Entry 7BR7 (electron microscopy, 4.30 A resolution (low resolution: residue-level contacts below are approximate; hydrogen-bond / salt-bridge calls are withheld)); this record covers chains 2 and W of the 21 polymer chains in the assembly.

# Chain 2
Protein: Small capsomere-interacting protein
Organism: Epstein-Barr virus (strain B95-8)
UniProt: P14348 (SCP_EBVB9); numbering as in UniProt (aligned over 1-176)
Amino-acid sequence (176 residues; each row starts with the number of its first residue):
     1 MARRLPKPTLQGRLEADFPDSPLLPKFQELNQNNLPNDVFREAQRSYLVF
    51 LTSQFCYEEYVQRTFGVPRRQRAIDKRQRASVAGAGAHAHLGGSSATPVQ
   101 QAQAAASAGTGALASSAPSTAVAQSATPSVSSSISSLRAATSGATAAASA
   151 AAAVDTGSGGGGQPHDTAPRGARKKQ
Not modelled in the structure: 1, 76-176

# Chain W
Protein: Major capsid protein
Organism: Epstein-Barr virus (strain B95-8)
UniProt: P03226 (MCP_EBVB9); residues 1-1381 here = UniProt positions 1-1381
Amino-acid sequence (1381 residues; row label = number of the first residue in the row):
     1 MASNEGVENRPFPYLTVDADLLSNLRQSAAEGLFHSFDLLVGKDAREAGI
    51 KFEVLLGVYTNAIQYVRFLETALAVSCVNTEFKDLSRMTDGKIQFRISVP
   101 TIAHGDGRRPSKQRTFIVVKNCHKHHISTEMELSMLDLEILHSIPETPVE
   151 YAEYVGAVKTVASALQFGVDALERGLINTVLSVKLRHAPPMFILQTLADP
   201 TFTERGFSKTVKSDLIAMFKRHLLEHSFFLDRAENMGSGFSQYVRSRLSE
   251 MVAAVSGESVLKGVSTYTTAKGGEPVGGVFIVTDNVLRQLLTFLGEEADN
   301 QIMGPSSYASFVVRGENLVTAVSYGRVMRTFEHFMARIVDSPEKAGSTKS
   351 DLPAVAAGVEDQPRVPISAAVIKLGNHAVAVESLQKMYNDTQSPYPLNRR
   401 MQYSYYFPVGLFMPNPKYTTSAAIKMLDNPTQQLPVEAWIVNKNNLLLAF
   451 NLQNALKVLCHPRLHTPAHTLNSLNAAPAPRDRRETYSLQHRRPNHMNVL
   501 VIVDEFYDNKYAAPVTDIALKCGLPTEDFLHPSNYDLLRLELHPLYDIYI
   551 GRDAGERARHRAVHRLMVGNLPTPLAPAAFQEARGQQFETATSLAHVVDQ
   601 AVIETVQDTAYDTAYPAFFYVVEAMIHGFEEKFVMNVPLVSLCINTYWER
   651 SGRLAFVNSFSMIKFICRHLGNNAISKEAYSMYRKIYGELIALEQALMRL
   701 AGSDVVGDESVGQYVCALLDPNLLPPVAYTDIFTHLLTVSDRAPQIIIGN
   751 EVYADTLAAPQFIERVGNMDEMAAQFVALYGYRVNGDHDHDFRLHLGPYV
   801 DEGHADVLEKIFYYVFLPTCTNAHMCGLGVDFQHVAQTLAYNGPAFSHHF
   851 TRDEDILDNLENGTLRDLLEISDLRPTVGMIRDLSASFMTCPTFTRAVRV
   901 SVDNDVTQQLAPNPADKRTEQTVLVNGLVAFAFSERTRAVTQCLFHAIPF
   951 HMFYGDPRVAATMHQDVATFVMRNPQQRAVEAFNRPEQLFAEYREWHRSP
  1001 MGKYAAECLPSLVSISGMTAMHIKMSPMAYIAQAKLKIHPGVAMTVVRTD
  1051 EILSENILFSSRASTSMFIGTPNVSRREARVDAVTFEVHHEMASIDTGLS
  1101 YSSTMTPARVAAITTDMGIHTQDFFSVFPAEAFGNQQVNDYIKAKVGAQR
  1151 NGTLLRDPRTYLAGMTNVNGAPGLCHGQQATCEIIVTPVTADVAYFQKSN
  1201 SPRGRAACVVSCENYNQEVAEGLIYDHSRPDAAYEYRSTVNPWASQLGSL
  1251 GDIMYNSSYRQTAVPGLYSPCRAFFNKEELLRNNRGLYNMVNEYSQRLGG
  1301 HPATSNTEVQFVVIAGTDVFLEQPCSFLQEAFPALSASSRALIDEFMSVK
  1351 QTHAPIHYGHYIIEEVAPVRRILKFGNKVVF
Not modelled in the structure: 1-4, 105-112, 338-344, 786-787, 1150-1178

# Chain 2 / chain W interface
Contacting residue pairs (80):
  Ala-2(2) / Val-501(W)
  Ala-2(2) / Asp-789(W)
  Arg-3(2) / Asn-498(W)
  Arg-3(2) / Val-501(W)
  Arg-4(2) / Leu-500(W)
  Arg-4(2) / Asp-831(W)
  Arg-4(2) / Gln-833(W)
  Arg-4(2) / His-834(W)
  Arg-4(2) / Phe-894(W)
  Leu-5(2) / Leu-500(W)
  Leu-5(2) / Asp-831(W)
  Leu-5(2) / His-834(W)
  Leu-5(2) / Cys-943(W)
  Leu-5(2) / Leu-944(W)
  Leu-5(2) / Phe-945(W)
  Leu-5(2) / His-946(W)
  Pro-6(2) / His-834(W)
  Pro-6(2) / Gln-942(W)
  Pro-6(2) / Cys-943(W)
  Lys-7(2) / His-834(W)
  Lys-7(2) / Gln-837(W)
  Lys-7(2) / Cys-943(W)
  Pro-8(2) / His-834(W)
  Pro-8(2) / Thr-838(W)
  Pro-8(2) / Thr-864(W)
  Pro-8(2) / Cys-943(W)
  Thr-9(2) / Gly-863(W)
  Thr-9(2) / Thr-864(W)
  Leu-10(2) / Gln-837(W)
  Leu-10(2) / Thr-838(W)
  Leu-10(2) / Tyr-841(W)
  Leu-10(2) / Thr-864(W)
  Gln-11(2) / Glu-861(W)
  Gln-11(2) / Asn-862(W)
  Leu-14(2) / Asn-842(W)
  Leu-14(2) / Phe-846(W)
  Phe-18(2) / Ser-847(W)
  Phe-18(2) / Phe-850(W)
  Asp-20(2) / His-849(W)
  Ser-21(2) / Phe-846(W)
  Ser-21(2) / Ser-847(W)
  Ala-43(2) / Tyr-780(W)
  Gln-44(2) / Tyr-841(W)
  Arg-45(2) / Gln-837(W)
  Arg-45(2) / Tyr-841(W)
  Ser-46(2) / Tyr-780(W)
  Ser-46(2) / Gln-837(W)
  Tyr-47(2) / Tyr-780(W)
  Leu-48(2) / Tyr-841(W)
  Leu-48(2) / Phe-846(W)
  Val-49(2) / Gln-837(W)
  Val-49(2) / Ala-840(W)
  Val-49(2) / Tyr-841(W)
  Val-49(2) / Phe-888(W)
  Phe-50(2) / Phe-776(W)
  Phe-50(2) / Val-777(W)
  Phe-50(2) / Tyr-780(W)
  Phe-50(2) / Met-889(W)
  Thr-52(2) / Ala-840(W)
  Ser-53(2) / Ser-885(W)
  Ser-53(2) / Ala-886(W)
  Ser-53(2) / Phe-888(W)
  Ser-53(2) / Met-889(W)
  Gln-54(2) / Phe-776(W)
  Gln-54(2) / Met-889(W)
  Phe-55(2) / His-848(W)
  Cys-56(2) / His-848(W)
  Cys-56(2) / Arg-882(W)
  Cys-56(2) / Ala-886(W)
  Tyr-57(2) / Met-769(W)
  Tyr-57(2) / Asp-770(W)
  Tyr-57(2) / Phe-776(W)
  Tyr-57(2) / Ala-886(W)
  Glu-59(2) / His-848(W)
  Glu-59(2) / Arg-852(W)
  Glu-59(2) / Arg-882(W)
  Tyr-60(2) / Met-635(W)
  Tyr-60(2) / Asp-883(W)
  Arg-63(2) / Arg-852(W)
  Arg-63(2) / Asp-883(W)
Interface residues without a listed pair, chain 2 (32 interface residues in all): Glu-42
Interface residues without a listed pair, chain W (47 interface residues in all): Glu-631, Val-784, Gly-829, Val-830, Ala-836, Gly-843, Ser-887

# Summary
32 residues of chain 2 and 47 residues of chain W are in contact.
Here chain 2 is Small capsomere-interacting protein and chain W is Major capsid protein, both from
Epstein-Barr virus (strain B95-8). Entry 7BR7 (Epstein-Barr virus, C1 portal-proximal penton vertex, CATC
binding) was determined by electron microscopy, deposited together with 7BQT, 7BQX, 7BR8 and 7BSI.
